Entry 7N04 (X-ray diffraction, 1.70 A resolution); this record covers chains H and L.

Chain H:
Protein: Fab F240 heavy chain
Organism: Homo sapiens
Notes: antibody fragment or engineered binder
Sequence (246 residues; each row starts with the number of its first residue; a row labelled like 82A-82C holds insertion residues (82A, then the next letters in order)):
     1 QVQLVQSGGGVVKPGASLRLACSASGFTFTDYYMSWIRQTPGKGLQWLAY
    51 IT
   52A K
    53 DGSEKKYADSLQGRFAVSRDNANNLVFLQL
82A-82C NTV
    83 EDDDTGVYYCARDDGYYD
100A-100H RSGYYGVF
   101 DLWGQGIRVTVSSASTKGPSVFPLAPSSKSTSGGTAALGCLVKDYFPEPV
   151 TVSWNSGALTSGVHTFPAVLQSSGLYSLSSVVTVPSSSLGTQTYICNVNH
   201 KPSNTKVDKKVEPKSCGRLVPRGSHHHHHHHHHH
Disordered / not traced: 128-133, 221-234
Disulfide bonds: Cys22-Cys92, Cys140-Cys196

Chain L:
Protein: Fab F240 light chain
Organism: Homo sapiens
Notes: antibody fragment or engineered binder
Sequence (220 residues; numbered 1 to 214 plus 6 insertion-coded residues; the number before each row is that of its first residue; a row labelled like 27A-27F holds insertion residues (27A, then the next letters in order)):
     1 EFLLTQSPDSLAVTLGETATITCRSSR
27A-27F NILHSL
    28 NNKNYLAWYQQRPGQAPKLLVIWASMRVSGVADRFSGSGSGTDFALTISS
    78 LQPEDAAVYYCQHYYTTHRTFGQGTRVEIRRTVAAPSVFIFPPSDEQLKS
   128 GTASVVCLLNNFYPREAKVQWKVDNALQSGNSQESVTEQDSKDSTYSLSS
   178 TLTLSKADYEKHKVYACEVTHQGLSSPVTKSFNRGEC
Disordered / not traced: 1-2, 214
Disulfide bonds: Cys23-Cys88, Cys134-Cys194
Small-molecule neighbours: alpha-D-glucopyranose (GLC): Arg103, Arg142, Val163, Thr164, Glu165, Tyr173

Chain H / chain L interface:
Residue-residue contacts (74):
  Ser35(H) with Arg96(L)
  Gln39(H) with Gln38(L), hydrogen bond; Tyr87(L), hydrogen bond
  Leu45(H) with Tyr87(L), hydrophobic; Phe98(L)
  Trp47(H) with Arg96(L)
  Tyr50(H) with Arg96(L)
  Lys58(H) with Thr94(L)
  Tyr91(H) with Gln38(L), hydrogen bond; Gln42(L); Ala43(L), hydrophobic
  Asp95(H) with Arg96(L), salt bridge
  Tyr98(H) with Tyr32(L), hydrogen bond
  Gly100C(H) with Thr94(L)
  Tyr100D(H) with Thr94(L); Arg96(L)
  Tyr100E(H) with Tyr91(L); Tyr92(L); Thr93(L); Thr94(L)
  Gly100F(H) with Gln89(L), hydrogen bond (backbone-side chain); Tyr91(L); Arg96(L), hydrogen bond (backbone-side chain)
  Val100G(H) with Ala34(L), hydrophobic; Tyr36(L); Leu46(L), hydrophobic; Tyr91(L), hydrophobic; Arg96(L)
  Phe100H(H) with Tyr36(L), hydrogen bond (backbone-side chain); Leu46(L); Gln89(L); Arg96(L); Phe98(L), hydrophobic
  Asp101(H) with Leu46(L)
  Trp103(H) with Tyr36(L); Ala43(L), hydrophobic; Pro44(L)
  Gly104(H) with Ala43(L)
  Val121(H) with Glu123(L)
  Phe122(H) with Ser121(L); Glu123(L); Gln124(L)
  Pro123(H) with Ser121(L); Glu123(L)
  Leu124(H) with Phe118(L); Val133(L), hydrophobic
  Ala125(H) with Phe118(L)
  Ala137(H) with Phe116(L), hydrophobic; Phe118(L)
  Leu141(H) with Ser131(L)
  Lys143(H) with Gln124(L); Ser131(L)
  His164(H) with Asn137(L); Asn138(L), hydrogen bond; Asp167(L); Ser174(L), hydrogen bond
  Phe166(H) with Leu135(L), hydrophobic; Ser162(L); Thr164(L); Ser174(L); Leu175(L); Ser176(L)
  Pro167(H) with Ser162(L), hydrogen bond (backbone-side chain); Val163(L)
  Val169(H) with Gln160(L); Glu161(L); Ser162(L)
  Leu170(H) with Gln160(L), hydrogen bond (backbone-side chain)
  Gln171(H) with Gln160(L)
  Val181(H) with Leu135(L), hydrophobic
  Thr183(H) with Asn137(L)
  Lys209(H) with Glu123(L), salt bridge
  Lys214(H) with Asp122(L), salt bridge
  Cys216(H) with Glu213(L)
Other interface residues (no listed pair), chain H (43 interface residues in all): Ile37, Gln46, Ser100B, Thr135, Leu138, Ser179
Other interface residues (no listed pair), chain L (43 interface residues in all): Ile49, Trp50, His95, Ser127, Thr129, Thr180

In short:
The chain H/chain L interface involves 43 residues from each chain, with 11 hydrogen bonds and 3 salt bridges.
Among the polar pairs are Asp95(H)-Arg96(L), Lys209(H)-Glu123(L) and Lys214(H)-Asp122(L). Chain L binds
alpha-D-glucopyranose.
Here chain H is Fab F240 heavy chain and chain L is Fab F240 light chain, both from Homo sapiens. Entry 7N04
(Crystal structure of the apo F240 antibody fragment) was determined by X-ray diffraction, deposited together
with 7N05, 7N07 and 7N08.
